1WPR - chain A; structure by X-ray diffraction, 2.60 A resolution.

# Chain A
Protein: Sigma factor sigB regulation protein rsbQ
From: Bacillus subtilis
UniProtKB: O07015 (RSBQ_BACSU); residue numbers follow UniProt; this construct covers 5-269
Chain sequence (271 residues; numbered -1 to 269; the number before each row is that of its first residue; numbers below 1 keep their minus sign (Ala-1 is residue -1)):
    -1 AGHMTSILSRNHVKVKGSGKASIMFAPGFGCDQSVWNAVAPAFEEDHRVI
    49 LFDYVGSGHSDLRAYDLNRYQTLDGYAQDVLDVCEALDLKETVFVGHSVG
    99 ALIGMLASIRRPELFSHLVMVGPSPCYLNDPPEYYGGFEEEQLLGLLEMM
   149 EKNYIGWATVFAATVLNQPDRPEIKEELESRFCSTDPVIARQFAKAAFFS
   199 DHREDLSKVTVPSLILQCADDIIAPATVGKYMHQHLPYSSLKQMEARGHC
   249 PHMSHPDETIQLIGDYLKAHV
Not modelled in the structure: -1, 61-62
Differences from the reference sequence: cloning artifact (-1 to 4)
Covalently attached groups: phenylmethanesulfonic acid (PMS) linked to Ser96
Ligand contacts: phenylmethanesulfonic acid (PMS): Gly26, Phe27, His95, Val97, Tyr125, Phe159, Ala192, Ala195, Phe196, Ile221, His247
From the paper describing this entry:
  - binding site for phenylmethanesulfonic acid: Phe27, Ser96, Val97, Phe196
  - conformationally variable residues (side-chain flip): Phe196

# Summary
Covalently linked phenylmethanesulfonic acid: at Ser96. The paper reports a binding site for
phenylmethanesulfonic acid at Phe27, Ser96 and Val97 among others; conformational variability at Phe196.
Chain A is Sigma factor sigB regulation protein rsbQ (Bacillus subtilis); the structure, Crystal structure of
RsbQ inhibited by PMSF, was determined by X-ray diffraction (same publication as 1WOM).
